1XT0 - chain B; structure by X-ray diffraction, 2.16 A resolution.

[Chain B]
Protein: guanine nucleotide exchange protein
From: Legionella pneumophila
UniProt: Q8RT31 (Q8RT31_LEGPN); numbering as in UniProt (aligned over 2-201)
Chain sequence (203 residues; each row starts with the number of its first residue; numbers below 1 keep their minus sign (Gly-1 is residue -1)):
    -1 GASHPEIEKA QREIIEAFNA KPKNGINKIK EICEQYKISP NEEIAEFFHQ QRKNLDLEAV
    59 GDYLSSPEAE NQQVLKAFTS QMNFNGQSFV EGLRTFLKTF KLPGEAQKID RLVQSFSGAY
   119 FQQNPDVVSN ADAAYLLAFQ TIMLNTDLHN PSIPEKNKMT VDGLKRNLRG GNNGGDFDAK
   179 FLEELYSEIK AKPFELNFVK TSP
Construct notes: cloning artifact (-1 to 1); modified residue (80, 141, 157)
Modified / non-standard residues: Mse80 (selenomethionine; parent Met); Mse141 (selenomethionine; parent Met); Mse157 (selenomethionine; parent Met)

[Summary]
Chain B is guanine nucleotide exchange protein (Legionella pneumophila); the structure, The Structure of
N-terminal Sec7 domain of RalF, was determined by X-ray diffraction, deposited together with 1XSZ.
